Entry 2CW2 (X-ray diffraction, 1.86 A resolution); this record covers chains A and B.

# Chain A
Molecule: superoxide dismutase 1
Organism: Perkinsus marinus
Notes: EC 1.15.1.1
Reference sequence: Q8ISJ0 (Q8ISJ0_9ALVE); the author numbering skips numbers that UniProt does not, so the offset changes along the chain: -25 to 53 = UniProt 1-79; 55-201 = UniProt 80-226
Chain sequence (226 residues; row label = number of the first residue in the row; note: 1 number in that range is skipped by the numbering (no residue carries it; nothing is unmodelled there); numbers below 1 keep their minus sign (Met-25 is residue -25)):
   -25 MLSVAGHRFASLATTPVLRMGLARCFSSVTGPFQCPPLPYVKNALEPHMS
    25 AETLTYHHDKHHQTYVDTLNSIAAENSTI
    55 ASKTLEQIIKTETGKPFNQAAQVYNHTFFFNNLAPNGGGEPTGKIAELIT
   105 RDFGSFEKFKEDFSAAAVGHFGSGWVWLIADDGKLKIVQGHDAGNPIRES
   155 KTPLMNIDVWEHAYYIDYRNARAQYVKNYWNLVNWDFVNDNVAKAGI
Not modelled in the structure: -25 to 1
Ion coordination: Fe ion: His31, His80, Asp162, His166
What the authors report for this chain:
  - self-association interface (contacts with another copy of this molecule); pairs are residue here / residue on that copy: Glu165-His166, Phe125, Asp146, Tyr169, Arg173
  - Fe ion coordination: His166

# Chain B
Molecule: superoxide dismutase 1
Organism: Perkinsus marinus
Notes: EC 1.15.1.1
Reference sequence: Q8ISJ0 (Q8ISJ0_9ALVE); the author numbering skips numbers that UniProt does not, so the offset changes along the chain: -25 to 56 = UniProt 1-82; 58-201 = UniProt 83-226
Chain sequence (226 residues; row label = number of the first residue in the row; note: 1 number in that range is skipped by the numbering (no residue carries it; nothing is unmodelled there); numbers below 1 keep their minus sign (Met-25 is residue -25)):
   -25 MLSVAGHRFASLATTPVLRMGLARCFSSVTGPFQCPPLPYVKNALEPHMS
    25 AETLTYHHDKHHQTYVDTLNSIAAENSTIASK
    58 TLEQIIKTETGKPFNQAAQVYNHTFFFNNLAPNGGGEPTGKIAELITRDF
   108 GSFEKFKEDFSAAAVGHFGSGWVWLIADDGKLKIVQGHDAGNPIRESKTP
   158 LMNIDVWEHAYYIDYRNARAQYVKNYWNLVNWDFVNDNVAKAGI
Not modelled in the structure: -25 to 4
Ion coordination: Fe ion: His31, His80, Asp162, His166

# Interface between chain A and chain B
Contacting residue pairs (46):
  Glu26(A) with Arg173(B), salt bridge
  Tyr30(A) with Tyr169(B); Arg173(B); Asn174(B)
  Lys34(A) with Asn174(B)
  His35(A) with Glu165(B); Tyr169(B), hydrogen bond; Asn174(B)
  Asn72(A) with Phe125(B)
  Gln76(A) with Phe125(B)
  Phe125(A) with Asn72(B); Gln76(B); Asp146(B); Ala147(B); Trp164(B), hydrophobic
  Gly126(A) with Ser127(B); Asp146(B); Trp164(B)
  Ser127(A) with Gly126(B); Ser127(B), hydrogen bond
  His145(A) with His145(B); Asp146(B), salt bridge
  Asp146(A) with Phe125(B); Gly126(B); His145(B), salt bridge
  Trp164(A) with Phe125(B), hydrophobic; Gly126(B); Glu165(B)
  Glu165(A) with His35(B); Trp164(B); Glu165(B), hydrogen bond (side chain-backbone); His166(B), salt bridge
  His166(A) with Glu165(B), salt bridge; Tyr169(B)
  Tyr169(A) with Tyr30(B); His35(B), hydrogen bond; His166(B); Ile170(B), hydrophobic
  Ile170(A) with Tyr169(B), hydrophobic; Arg173(B)
  Arg173(A) with Glu26(B), salt bridge; Tyr30(B); Ile170(B)
  Asn174(A) with Tyr30(B); Lys34(B); His35(B)
Interface residues without a listed pair, chain A (20 interface residues in all): Tyr39, Ala147
Interface residues without a listed pair, chain B (20 interface residues in all): Tyr39

# Overview
The chain A/chain B interface involves 20 residues from each chain, with 4 hydrogen bonds and 6 salt bridges.
Polar contacts include Glu26(A)-Arg173(B), His145(A)-Asp146(B) and Glu165(A)-His166(B). His31(A), His80(A),
Asp162(A) and His166(A) form the Fe ion site. The paper reports Fe ion coordination by His166(A); a
self-association interface involving Phe125(A), Asp146(A) and Glu165(A) among others.
Chain A and chain B are both superoxide dismutase 1 (Perkinsus marinus); the structure, Crystal structure of
Superoxide dismutase from P. Marinus, was determined by X-ray diffraction, deposited together with 2CW3.
